PDB entry 5KD9 | X-ray diffraction, 1.78 A resolution | chains A and C of the 4 polymer chains in the assembly

== Chain A ==
Name: Estrogen receptor
Organism: Homo sapiens
Notes: fragment: ligand-binding domain
UniProt: P03372 (ESR1_HUMAN), isoform P03372-3; residues 298-554 here correspond to UniProt positions 125-381 (UniProt number = residue number - 173)
Chain sequence (257 residues; numbered 298 to 554; the number before each row is that of its first residue):
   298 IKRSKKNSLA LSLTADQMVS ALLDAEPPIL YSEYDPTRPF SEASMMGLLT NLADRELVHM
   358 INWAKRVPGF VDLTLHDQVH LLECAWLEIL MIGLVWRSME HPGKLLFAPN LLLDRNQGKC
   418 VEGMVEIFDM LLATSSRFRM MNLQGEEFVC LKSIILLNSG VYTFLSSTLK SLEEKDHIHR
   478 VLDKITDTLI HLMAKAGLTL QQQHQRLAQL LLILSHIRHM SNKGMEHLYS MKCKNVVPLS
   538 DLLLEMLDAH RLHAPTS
Unresolved in the structure: 298-304, 462-470, 549-554
Sequence notes: engineered mutation S537 (Tyr364 in P03372)
Small-molecule neighbours: OBT ((1S,2R,4S)-N-(4-chlorophenyl)-5,6-bis(4-hydroxyphenyl)-N-(2,2,2-trifluoroethyl)-7-oxabicyclo[2.2.1]hept-5-ene-2-sulfonamide): M343, L346, T347, A350, E353, L384, L387, M388, L391, R394, F404, M421, I424, G521, H524, L525, M528, L540
Reported in the primary citation:
  - binding site for OBT: W383, L536, L540
  - conformationally variable residues (side-chain flip): F425, H524
  - mutagenesis - Y537S: increased stability (citing earlier work)

== Chain C ==
Name: NCOA2
Notes: fragment: Nuclear receptor-interacting peptide
Chain sequence (14 residues; numbered 686 to 699; the number before each row is that of its first residue):
   686 KHKILHRLLQ DSSS
Unresolved in the structure: 686, 697-699

== How chain A and chain C interact ==
Contacting residue pairs (21; chain A residue first):
  I358(A) with L690(C), hydrophobic; L693(C); L694(C), hydrophobic
  K362(A) with L693(C); L694(C), hydrogen bond (side chain-backbone); D696(C)
  L372(A) with H691(C); L694(C), hydrophobic
  Q375(A) with L694(C)
  V376(A) with L690(C); H691(C); L694(C), hydrophobic
  L379(A) with L694(C), hydrophobic
  E380(A) with L690(C)
  D538(A) with I689(C)
  L539(A) with I689(C)
  E542(A) with H687(C); K688(C); I689(C), hydrogen bond (side chain-backbone); L690(C)
  M543(A) with L690(C), hydrophobic
Interface residues without a listed pair, chain A (13 interface residues in all): F367, H373
Interface residues without a listed pair, chain C (9 interface residues in all): Q695

== Overview ==
The interface between chain A and chain C involves 13 residues on one side and 9 on the other; the contacts
include 2 hydrogen bonds. Polar contacts include K362(A)-L694(C) and E542(A)-I689(C). Chain A binds compound
OBT. From the paper: a binding site for OBT at W383(A), L536(A) and L540(A); Y537S of chain A increases
stability.
Here chain A is Estrogen receptor (Homo sapiens) and chain C is NCOA2. Entry 5KD9 (Crystal Structure of the
ER-alpha Ligand-binding Domain (Y537S) in Complex with an N-trifluoroethyl 4-chlorobenzyl OBHS-N derivative)
was determined by X-ray diffraction, deposited together with 5KCC, 5KCD, 5KCE, 5KCF, 5KCT, 5KCU and 5KCW.
